Entry 6W6J (electron microscopy, 3.20 A resolution); this record covers chains B and N of the 7 polymer chains in the assembly.

== Chain B ==
Protein: Chaperone protein ClpB
Source organism: Mycobacterium tuberculosis
Reference sequence: P9WPD0 (CLPB_MYCTO); numbering as in UniProt (aligned over 1-848)
Chain sequence (848 residues; numbered 1 to 848; the number before each row is that of its first residue):
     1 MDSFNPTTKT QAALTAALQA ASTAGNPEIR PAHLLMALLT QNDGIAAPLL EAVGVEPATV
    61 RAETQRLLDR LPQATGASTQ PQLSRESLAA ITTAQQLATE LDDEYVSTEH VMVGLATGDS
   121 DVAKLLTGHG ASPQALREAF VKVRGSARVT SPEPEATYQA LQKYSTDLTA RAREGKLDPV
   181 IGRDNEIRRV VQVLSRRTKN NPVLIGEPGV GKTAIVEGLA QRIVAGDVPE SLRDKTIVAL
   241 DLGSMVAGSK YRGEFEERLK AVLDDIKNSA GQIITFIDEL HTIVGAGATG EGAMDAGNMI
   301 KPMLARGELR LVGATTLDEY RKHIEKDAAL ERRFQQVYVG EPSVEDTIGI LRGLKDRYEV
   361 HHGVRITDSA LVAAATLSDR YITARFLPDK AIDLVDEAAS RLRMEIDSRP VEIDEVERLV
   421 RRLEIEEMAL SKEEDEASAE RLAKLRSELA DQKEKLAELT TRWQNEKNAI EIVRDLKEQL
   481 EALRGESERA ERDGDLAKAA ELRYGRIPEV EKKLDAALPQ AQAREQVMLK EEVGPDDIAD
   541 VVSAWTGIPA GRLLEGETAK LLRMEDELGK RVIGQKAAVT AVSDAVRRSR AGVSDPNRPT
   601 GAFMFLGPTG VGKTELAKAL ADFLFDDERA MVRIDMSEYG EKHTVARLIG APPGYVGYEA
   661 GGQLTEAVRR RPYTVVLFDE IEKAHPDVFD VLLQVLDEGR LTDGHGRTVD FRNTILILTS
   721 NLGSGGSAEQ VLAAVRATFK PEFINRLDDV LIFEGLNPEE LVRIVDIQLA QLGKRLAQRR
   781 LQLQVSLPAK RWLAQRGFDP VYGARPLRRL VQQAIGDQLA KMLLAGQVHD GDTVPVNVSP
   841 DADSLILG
Unresolved in the structure: 1-158, 289-294, 470-529, 846-848
Swiss-Prot annotation at these positions:
  - binding site (ATP): Gly206 to Thr213, Gly607 to Thr614
Small-molecule neighbours:
  - ATP-gamma-S (AGS; phosphothiophosphoric acid-adenylate ester), molecule 1: Asp178, Pro179, Val180, Ile181, Arg183, Pro208, Gly209, Val210, Gly211, Lys212, Thr213, Ala214, Glu279, Ile350, Leu354, Pro388, Ile392
  - ATP-gamma-S (AGS), molecule 2: Ala329, Arg332, Arg333
  - ATP-gamma-S (AGS), molecule 3: Arg571, Val572, Ile573, Thr609, Gly610, Val611, Gly612, Lys613, Thr614, Glu615, Glu680, Asn721, Ile764, Gln768, Ala804, Arg805, Arg808
From the paper describing this entry:
  - mutagenesis - L18R, S22R, L88R, T92R: unchanged catalytic activity (ATP hydrolysis)
  - mutagenesis - Q11R, T15R: abolished expression
  - mutagenesis - S22R, T92R: decreased catalytic activity on aggregate luciferase reactivation
  - mutagenesis - L18R, L88R, R365A, D368R, E436R, L496A, Y504A: abolished catalytic activity
  - mutagenesis - R365A, D368R, E434K, E436R: unchanged catalytic activity (ClpB ATPase activity)
  - mutagenesis - R422A: abolished catalytic activity on refold a protein substrate
  - mutagenesis - E434K: decreased catalytic activity on aggregated luciferase reactivation
  - mutagenesis - R503A: unchanged catalytic activity

== Chain N ==
Protein: Substrate
Source organism: Mycobacterium tuberculosis
Chain sequence (29 residues; numbered 1 to 29; the number before each row is that of its first residue; X marks 29 residues of unknown identity (built as UNK)):
     1 XXXXXXXXXX XXXXXXXXXX XXXXXXXXX
Unresolved in the structure: 27-29

== How chain B and chain N interact ==
Interface residues of chain B (facing chain N), 8 residues: Lys250, Tyr251, Arg252, Ala288, His643, Gly654, Tyr655, Val656

== In short ==
No residue of chain B is in contact with chain N. Ligands of chain B: 3 copies of ATP-gamma-S. From the paper:
L18R, L88R and R365A of chain B, among others, abolish catalytic activity; Q11R and T15R of chain B abolish
expression; 14 substitutions were tested in all.
Chain B is Chaperone protein ClpB and chain N is Substrate, both from Mycobacterium tuberculosis; the
structure, The Mycobacterium tuberculosis ClpB disaggregase hexamer structure with a locally refined
N-terminal domain in the presence ..., was determined by electron microscopy, deposited together with 6W6H,
6W6I and 6W6G.
